Entry 1TWC (X-ray diffraction, 3.00 A resolution); this record covers chains A and K of the 10 polymer chains in the assembly.

# Chain A
Name: DNA-directed RNA polymerase II largest subunit
From: Saccharomyces cerevisiae
Notes: EC 2.7.7.6
UniProtKB: P04050 (RPB1_YEAST); residue numbers follow UniProt; this construct covers 1-1733
Chain sequence (1733 residues; row label = number of the first residue in the row):
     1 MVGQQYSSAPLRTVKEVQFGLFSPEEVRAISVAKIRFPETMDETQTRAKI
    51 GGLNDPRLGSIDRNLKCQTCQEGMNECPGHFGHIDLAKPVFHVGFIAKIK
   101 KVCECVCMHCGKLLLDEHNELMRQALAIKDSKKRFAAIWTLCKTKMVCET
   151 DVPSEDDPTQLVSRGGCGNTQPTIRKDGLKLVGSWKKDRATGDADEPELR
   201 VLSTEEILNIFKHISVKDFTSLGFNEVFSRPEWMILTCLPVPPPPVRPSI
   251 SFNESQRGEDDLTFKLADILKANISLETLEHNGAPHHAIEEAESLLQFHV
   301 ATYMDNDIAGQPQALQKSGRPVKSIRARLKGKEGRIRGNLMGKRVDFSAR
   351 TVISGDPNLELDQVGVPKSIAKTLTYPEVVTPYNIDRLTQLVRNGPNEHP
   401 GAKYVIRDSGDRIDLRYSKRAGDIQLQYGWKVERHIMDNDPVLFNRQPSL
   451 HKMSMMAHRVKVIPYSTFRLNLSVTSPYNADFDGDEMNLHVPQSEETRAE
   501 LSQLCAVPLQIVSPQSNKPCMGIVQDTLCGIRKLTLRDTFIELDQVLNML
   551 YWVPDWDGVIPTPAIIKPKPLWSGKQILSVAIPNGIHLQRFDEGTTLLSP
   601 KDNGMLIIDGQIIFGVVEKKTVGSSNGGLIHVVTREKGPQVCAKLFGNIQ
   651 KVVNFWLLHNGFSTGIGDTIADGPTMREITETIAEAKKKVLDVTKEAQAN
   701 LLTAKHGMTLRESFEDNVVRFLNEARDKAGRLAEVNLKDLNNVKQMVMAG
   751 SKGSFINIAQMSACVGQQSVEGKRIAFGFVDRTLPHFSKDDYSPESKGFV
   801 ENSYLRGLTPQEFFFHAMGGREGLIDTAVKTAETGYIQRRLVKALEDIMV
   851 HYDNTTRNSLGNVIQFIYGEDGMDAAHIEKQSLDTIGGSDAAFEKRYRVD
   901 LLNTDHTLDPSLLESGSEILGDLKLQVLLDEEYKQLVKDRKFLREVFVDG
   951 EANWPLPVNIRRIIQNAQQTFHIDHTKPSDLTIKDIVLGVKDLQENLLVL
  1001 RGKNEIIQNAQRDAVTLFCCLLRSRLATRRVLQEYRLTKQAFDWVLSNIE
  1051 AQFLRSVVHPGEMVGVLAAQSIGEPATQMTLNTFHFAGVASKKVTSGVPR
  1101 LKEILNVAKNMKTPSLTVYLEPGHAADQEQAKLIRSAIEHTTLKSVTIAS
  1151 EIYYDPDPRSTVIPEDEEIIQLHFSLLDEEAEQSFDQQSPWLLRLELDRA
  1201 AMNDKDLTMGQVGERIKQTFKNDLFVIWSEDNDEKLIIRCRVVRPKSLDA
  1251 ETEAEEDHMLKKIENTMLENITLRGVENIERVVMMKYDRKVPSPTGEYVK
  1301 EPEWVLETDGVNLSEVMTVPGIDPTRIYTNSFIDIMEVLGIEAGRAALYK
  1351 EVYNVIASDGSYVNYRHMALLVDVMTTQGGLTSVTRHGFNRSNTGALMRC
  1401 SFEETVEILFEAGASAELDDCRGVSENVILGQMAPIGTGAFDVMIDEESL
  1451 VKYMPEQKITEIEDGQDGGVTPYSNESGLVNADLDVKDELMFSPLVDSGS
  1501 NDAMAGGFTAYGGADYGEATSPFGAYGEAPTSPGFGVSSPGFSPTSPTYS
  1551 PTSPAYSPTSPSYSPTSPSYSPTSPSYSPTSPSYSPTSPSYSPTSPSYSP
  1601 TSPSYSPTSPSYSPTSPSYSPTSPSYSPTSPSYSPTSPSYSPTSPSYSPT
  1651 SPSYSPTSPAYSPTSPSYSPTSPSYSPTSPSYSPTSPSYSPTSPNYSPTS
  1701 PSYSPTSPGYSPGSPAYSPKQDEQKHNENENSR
Disordered / not traced: 1-2, 249-260, 306-323, 330-345, 1082-1091, 1174-1175, 1177-1186, 1244-1253, 1386-1404, 1451-1733
Bound ions: Zn2+ site 1: Cys70, Cys77, His80; Zn2+ site 2: Cys107, Cys110, Cys148, Cys167; Mn2+ site 1: Asp481, Asp483, Asp485 (together with GTP); Mn2+ site 2: Asp481, Asp483 (together with GTP) (shared with 1 residue of chain B)
Ligand contacts: GTP (guanosine-5'-triphosphate): Asp481, Asp483, Asp485, Lys752, Gly753

# Chain K
Name: DNA-directed RNA polymerase II 13.6 kDa polypeptide
From: Saccharomyces cerevisiae
Notes: EC 2.7.7.6
UniProtKB: P38902 (RPB11_YEAST); residue numbers follow UniProt; this construct covers 1-120
Chain sequence (120 residues; each row starts with the number of its first residue):
     1 MNAPDRFELFLLGEGESKLKIDPDTKAPNAVVITFEKEDHTLGNLIRAEL
    51 LNDRKVLFAAYKVEHPFFARFKLRIQTTEGYDPKDALKNACNSIINKLGA
   101 LKTNFETEWNLQTLAADDAF
Disordered / not traced: 115-120

# Chain A / chain K interface
Contacting residue pairs - 32 pairs, chain A then chain K:
  Asp356(A) - His65(K)  salt bridge
  Asn358(A) - Glu64(K)
  Asn358(A) - His65(K)
  Asn358(A) - Pro66(K)
  Pro367(A) - Asn2(K)
  Lys368(A) - Asn2(K)  hydrogen bond (backbone-side chain)
  Ser369(A) - Asn2(K)  hydrogen bond
  Pro464(A) - Asn2(K)
  Pro464(A) - Phe67(K)  hydrophobic
  Tyr465(A) - Asn2(K)
  Tyr465(A) - Pro4(K)
  Tyr465(A) - Phe67(K)  hydrophobic
  Arg469(A) - Phe67(K)
  Asp544(A) - Arg47(K)  hydrogen bond (backbone-side chain)
  Asp544(A) - Leu51(K)
  Leu547(A) - Phe58(K)  hydrophobic
  Leu547(A) - Ala59(K)
  Leu547(A) - Ala60(K)
  Asn548(A) - Arg47(K)
  Asn548(A) - Ala60(K)
  Asn548(A) - Tyr61(K)  hydrogen bond (side chain-backbone)
  Tyr551(A) - Val32(K)
  Tyr551(A) - Ala60(K)  hydrophobic
  Tyr551(A) - Lys62(K)  hydrogen bond (backbone-side chain)
  Tyr551(A) - Lys72(K)
  Tyr551(A) - Arg74(K)
  Trp552(A) - Lys62(K)
  Trp552(A) - Val63(K)
  Asp555(A) - Lys26(K)  salt bridge
  Trp556(A) - Lys26(K)
  Trp556(A) - Phe58(K)  hydrophobic
  Gly558(A) - Lys26(K)
Also at the interface, not in a pair above, chain A (22 interface residues in all): Ile370, Ile463, Ser466, Gln545, Asp557, Ile560
Also at the interface, not in a pair above, chain K (21 interface residues in all): Ala3, Ala27, Phe68

# Overview
The interface between chain A and chain K involves 22 residues on one side and 21 on the other; the contacts
include 5 hydrogen bonds and 2 salt bridges. Polar pairs include Asp356(A)-His65(K), Asp555(A)-Lys26(K) and
Lys368(A)-Asn2(K). Chain A binds GTP.
Here chain A is DNA-directed RNA polymerase II largest subunit and chain K is DNA-directed RNA polymerase II
13.6 kDa polypeptide, both from Saccharomyces cerevisiae. Entry 1TWC (RNA polymerase II complexed with GTP)
was determined by X-ray diffraction, deposited together with 1R9S, 1R9T, 1TWA, 1TWF, 1TWG and 1TWH.
